2INP - chains A and B of the 7 polymer chains in the assembly; structure by X-ray diffraction, 2.30 A resolution.

# Chain A (and B)
Protein: Phenol hydroxylase component phN
Source organism: Pseudomonas stutzeri
Notes: chain B of this document is another copy of the same molecule, construct and numbering; everything in this record applies to it too
UniProtKB: Q84AQ2 (Q84AQ2_PSEST); residues 6-499 here = UniProt positions 6-499
Sequence (494 residues; numbered 6 to 499; the number before each row is that of its first residue):
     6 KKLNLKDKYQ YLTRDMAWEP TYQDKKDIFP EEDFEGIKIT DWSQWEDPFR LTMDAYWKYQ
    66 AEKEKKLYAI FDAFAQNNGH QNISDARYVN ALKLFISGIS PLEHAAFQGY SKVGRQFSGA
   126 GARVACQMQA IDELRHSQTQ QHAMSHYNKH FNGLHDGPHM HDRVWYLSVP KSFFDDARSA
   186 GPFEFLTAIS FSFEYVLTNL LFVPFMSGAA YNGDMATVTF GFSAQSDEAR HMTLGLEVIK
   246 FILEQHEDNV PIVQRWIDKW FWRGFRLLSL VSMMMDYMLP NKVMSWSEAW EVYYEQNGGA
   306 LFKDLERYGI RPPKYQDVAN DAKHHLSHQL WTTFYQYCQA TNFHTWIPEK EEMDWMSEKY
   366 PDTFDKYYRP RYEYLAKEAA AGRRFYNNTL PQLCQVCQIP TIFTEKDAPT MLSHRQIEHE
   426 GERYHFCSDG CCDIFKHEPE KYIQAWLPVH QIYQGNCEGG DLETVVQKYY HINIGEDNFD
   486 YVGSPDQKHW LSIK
Bound ions: Fe ion site 1: Glu108, Glu138, His141; Fe ion site 2: Glu199, Glu233, His236; Zn2+: Cys399, Cys402, Cys432, Cys436
Reported in the primary citation:
  - Fe ion coordination: Glu108, Glu138, His141, Glu199, Glu233, His236
  - contacts within the chain: Ser105-Gln145 (hydrogen bond), Tyr115-Glu199, Gln134-Glu199 (hydrogen bond), Gln134-Glu138 (hydrogen bond), Glu108-Gln145 (hydrogen bond), Gln134-Arg235 (water-mediated contact)
  - specificity-determining residues: Leu107 (proposed by the authors, not directly observed)

# Interface between chain A and chain B
Residue-residue contacts - 17 pairs, chain A then chain B:
  Glu67(A) - Lys70(B)  salt bridge
  Lys71(A) - Ala74(B)
  Ala74(A) - Lys71(B)
  Ala74(A) - Ile75(B)
  Ile75(A) - Ala74(B)
  Ile75(A) - Ala78(B)  hydrophobic
  Ala78(A) - Ile75(B)  hydrophobic
  Gln81(A) - Phe227(B)
  Asn82(A) - Met220(B)
  Asn82(A) - Val223(B)
  Asn87(A) - Asn87(B)
  Met220(A) - Ala78(B)
  Met220(A) - Phe79(B)
  Met220(A) - Asn82(B)
  Met220(A) - Met220(B)  hydrophobic
  Val223(A) - Asn82(B)
  Phe227(A) - Gln81(B)
Other interface residues (no listed pair), chain A (14 interface residues in all): Lys70, Phe79, Thr224

# Overview
Chain A and chain B form an interface of 14 and 12 residues respectively, with 1 salt bridge. The salt-bridged
pair is Glu67(A)-Lys70(B). Glu199(A), Glu233(A) and His236(A) form the Fe ion site 2. From the paper: Fe ion
coordination by Glu108(A), Glu138(A) and His141(A) among others; the specificity determinant Leu107(A).
Both chains are Phenol hydroxylase component phN (Pseudomonas stutzeri). Entry 2INP (Structure of the Phenol
Hydroxylase-Regulatory Protein Complex) was determined by X-ray diffraction, deposited together with 2INN.
